9JH6 - chains A and N of the 6 polymer chains in the assembly; structure by electron microscopy, 2.89 A resolution.

# Chain A
Protein: Guanine nucleotide-binding protein G(i) subunit alpha-1
Organism: Homo sapiens
Amino-acid sequence (361 residues; each row starts with the number of its first residue; note: 33 numbers in that range are skipped by the numbering (no residue carries them; nothing is unmodelled there)):
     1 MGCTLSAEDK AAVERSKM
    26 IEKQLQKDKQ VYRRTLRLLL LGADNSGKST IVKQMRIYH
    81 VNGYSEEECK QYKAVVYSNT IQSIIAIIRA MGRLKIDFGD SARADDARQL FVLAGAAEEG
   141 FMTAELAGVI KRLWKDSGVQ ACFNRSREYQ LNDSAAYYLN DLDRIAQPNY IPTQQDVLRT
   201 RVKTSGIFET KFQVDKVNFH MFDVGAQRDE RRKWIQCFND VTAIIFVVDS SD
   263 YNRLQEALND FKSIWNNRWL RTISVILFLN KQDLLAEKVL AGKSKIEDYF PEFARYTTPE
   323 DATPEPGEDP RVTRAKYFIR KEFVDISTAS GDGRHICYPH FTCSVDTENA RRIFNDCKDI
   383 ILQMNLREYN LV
Not modelled in the structure: 1-2, 81-201, 263-264

# Chain N
Protein: Nb35
Organism: Lama glama
Amino-acid sequence (151 residues; numbered -22 to 128; the number before each row is that of its first residue; numbers below 1 keep their minus sign (Met-22 is residue -22)):
   -22 MKYLLPTAAA GLLLLAAQPA MAMQVQLQES GGGLVQPGGS LRLSCAASGF TFSNYKMNWV
    38 RQAPGKGLEW VSDISQSGAS ISYTGSVKGR FTISRDNAKN TLYLQMNSLK PEDTAVYYCA
    98 RCPAPFTRDC FDVTSTTYAY RGQGTQVTVS S
Not modelled in the structure: -22 to 0
Cystine bridges: Cys22-Cys96

# Interface between chain A and chain N
Contacting residue pairs - 29 pairs, chain A then chain N:
  Arg228(A) - Thr114(N)  hydrogen bond
  Asp229(A) - Asp109(N)
  Asp229(A) - Thr113(N)  hydrogen bond (side chain-backbone)
  Glu230(A) - Asp109(N)
  Glu230(A) - Ser112(N)
  Glu230(A) - Thr114(N)  hydrogen bond
  Glu230(A) - Tyr115(N)  hydrogen bond (side chain-backbone)
  Arg231(A) - Phe108(N)
  Arg231(A) - Asp109(N)  salt bridge
  Arg232(A) - Pro100(N)
  Arg232(A) - Phe108(N)
  Gln267(A) - Tyr60(N)  hydrogen bond (side chain-backbone)
  Gln267(A) - Thr61(N)
  Asn271(A) - Trp47(N)
  Lys274(A) - Ser59(N)
  Ser275(A) - Asp106(N)  hydrogen bond
  Ser275(A) - Cys107(N)  hydrogen bond (side chain-backbone)
  Ser275(A) - Phe108(N)
  Asn278(A) - Arg105(N)  hydrogen bond (side chain-backbone)
  Asn278(A) - Asp106(N)
  Asn279(A) - Asp106(N)  hydrogen bond (backbone-side chain)
  Asn279(A) - Phe108(N)
  Tyr311(A) - Gly62(N)  hydrogen bond (backbone-backbone)
  Tyr311(A) - Ser63(N)  hydrogen bond (backbone-side chain)
  Phe312(A) - Gly62(N)
  Pro313(A) - Gly62(N)
  Pro313(A) - Lys65(N)
  Glu314(A) - Lys65(N)  salt bridge
  Ser352(A) - Arg105(N)  hydrogen bond
Also at the interface, not in a pair above, chain A (20 interface residues in all): Ile235, Asp272, Ile276, Asp310

# In short
The interface between chain A and chain N involves 20 residues on one side and 17 on the other; the contacts
include 12 hydrogen bonds and 2 salt bridges. Polar pairs include Arg231(A)-Asp109(N), Glu314(A)-Lys65(N) and
Arg228(A)-Thr114(N).
Here chain A is Guanine nucleotide-binding protein G(i) subunit alpha-1 (Homo sapiens) and chain N is Nb35
(Lama glama). Entry 9JH6 (Activation mechanism of CYSLTR2 by C20:0) was determined by electron microscopy
(same publication as 9JH5).
